3O1M - chains A and B of the 3 polymer chains in the assembly; structure by X-ray diffraction, 1.75 A resolution.

== Chain A ==
Molecule: Alpha-ketoglutarate-dependent dioxygenase AlkB
From: Escherichia coli
Notes: EC 1.14.11.-; fragment: N-terminus 11 truncated AlkB to 216)
UniProt: P05050 (ALKB_ECOLI); residues 12-216 here = UniProt positions 12-216
Sequence (206 residues; row label = number of the first residue in the row):
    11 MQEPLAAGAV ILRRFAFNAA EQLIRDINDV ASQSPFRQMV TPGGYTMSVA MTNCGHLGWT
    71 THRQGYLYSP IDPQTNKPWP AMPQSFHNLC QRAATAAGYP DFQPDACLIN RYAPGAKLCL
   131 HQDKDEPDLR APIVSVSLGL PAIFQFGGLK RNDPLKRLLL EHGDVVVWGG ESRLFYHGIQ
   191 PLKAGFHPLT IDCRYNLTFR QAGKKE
Unresolved in the structure: 11-13, 215-216
Differences from the reference sequence: expression tag (11); engineered mutation Cys129 (Ser in P05050)
Metal / ion sites: Mn2+: His131, Asp133, His187 (together with 2-oxoglutaric acid)
Ligand contacts: 2-oxoglutaric acid (AKG): Leu118, Asn120, Tyr122, Leu128, His131, Asp133, Ser145, Phe154, Leu170, His187, Ile189, Arg204, Asn206, Thr208, Arg210
From the paper describing this entry:
  - binding site for the 13-nt DNA strand (chain B): Asp135
  - mutagenesis - D135A, D135N, D135S: decreased catalytic activity on 1-meA

== Chain B ==
Molecule: 13-nt DNA strand
Sequence (13 nucleotides; row label = number of the first residue in the row):
     1 TAGGTAAXAX CGT
Unresolved in the structure: 1
Modified / non-standard residues: ME6 ([(2R,3S,5R)-5-(4-azanyl-3-methyl-2-oxo-pyrimidin-3-ium-1-yl)-3-hydroxy-oxolan-2-yl]methyl dihydrogen phosphate) at position 8; 2YR (2'-deoxy-N-(2-sulfanylethyl)cytidine 5'-(dihydrogen phosphate)) at position 10

== Interface between chain A and chain B ==
Pairs across the interface - 28 pairs, chain A then chain B:
  Thr51(A) with DA7(B), phosphate contact; DA9(B), sugar contact
  Pro52(A) with DA6(B), phosphate contact; DA7(B), phosphate contact
  Gly53(A) with DA7(B), hydrogen bond to the phosphate
  Tyr55(A) with DA9(B), phosphate contact; 2YR_10(B), sugar contact
  Met57(A) with ME6_8(B), base contact; DA9(B), phosphate contact
  Met61(A) with ME6_8(B), base contact
  Trp69(A) with ME6_8(B), base contact
  Gly75(A) with DA6(B), phosphate contact
  Tyr76(A) with DA6(B), hydrogen bond to the phosphate; DA7(B), sugar contact; ME6_8(B), base contact
  Leu118(A) with ME6_8(B), base contact
  Lys127(A) with 2YR_10(B), salt bridge to the phosphate
  Leu128(A) with ME6_8(B), base contact; DA9(B), phosphate contact
  Cys129(A) with ME6_8(B), sugar contact; DA9(B), hydrogen bond to the phosphate; 2YR_10(B), covalent bond
  Leu130(A) with ME6_8(B), base contact
  His131(A) with ME6_8(B), base contact
  Lys134(A) with DA6(B), phosphate contact
  Asp135(A) with ME6_8(B), base contact
  Arg161(A) with DA9(B), base contact
  Arg210(A) with ME6_8(B), base contact
Also at the interface, not in a pair above, chain A (23 interface residues in all): Ser58, Gln74, Gln132, Asp133

== In short ==
23 residues of chain A face 5 of chain B across their interface, with 1 covalent bond, 3 hydrogen bonds and 1
salt bridge. Polar pairs include Gly53(A)-DA7(B), Tyr76(A)-DA6(B) and Cys129(A)-DA9(B). From the paper: a
binding site for the 13-nt DNA strand (chain B) at Asp135(A); D135A, D135N and D135S of chain A reduce
catalytic activity on 1-meA.
Chain A is Alpha-ketoglutarate-dependent dioxygenase AlkB (Escherichia coli) and chain B is a 13-nt DNA
strand; the structure, Iron-Catalyzed Oxidation Intermediates Captured in A DNA Repair Dioxygenase, was
determined by X-ray diffraction, deposited together with 3O1P, 3O1R, 3O1S, 3O1T, 3O1U and 3O1V.
